8YH2 - chains B and A of the 5 polymer chains in the assembly; structure by electron microscopy, 3.27 A resolution.

[Chain B]
Protein: Guanine nucleotide-binding protein G(I)/G(S)/G(T) subunit beta-1
Organism: Rattus rattus
UniProt: P62871 (GBB1_BOVIN); residues 2-340 here = UniProt positions 2-340
Sequence (375 residues; each row starts with the number of its first residue; numbers below 1 keep their minus sign (Met-4 is residue -4)):
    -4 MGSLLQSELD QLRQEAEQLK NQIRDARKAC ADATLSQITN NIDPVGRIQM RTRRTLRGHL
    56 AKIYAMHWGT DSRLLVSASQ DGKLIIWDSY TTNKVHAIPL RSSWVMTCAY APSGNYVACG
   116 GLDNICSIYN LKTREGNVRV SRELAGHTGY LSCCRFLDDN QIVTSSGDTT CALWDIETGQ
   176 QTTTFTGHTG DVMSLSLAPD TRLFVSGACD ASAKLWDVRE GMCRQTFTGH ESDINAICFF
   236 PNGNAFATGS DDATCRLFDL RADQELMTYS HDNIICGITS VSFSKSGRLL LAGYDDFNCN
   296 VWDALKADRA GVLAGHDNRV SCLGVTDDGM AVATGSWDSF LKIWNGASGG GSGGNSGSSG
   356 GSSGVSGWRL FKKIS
Not modelled in the structure: -4 to 4, 341-370
Disulfide bonds: Cys103-Cys114, Cys121-Cys149
Differences from the reference sequence: initiating methionine (-4); expression tag (-3 to 1, 341-370)
Swiss-Prot annotation at these positions:
  - modified residue: Ser2 (N-acetylserine), His266 (Phosphohistidine)

[Chain A]
Protein: Guanine nucleotide-binding protein G(I)/G(S)/G(O) subunit gamma-2, Guanine nucleotide-binding protein G(i) subunit alpha-1 chimera
Organism: Homo sapiens
UniProt: chimeric construct of P59768, P63096: residues -78 to -8 from P59768 (GBG2_HUMAN) positions 1-71 (UniProt number = residue number + 79); residues 3-354 from P63096 positions 3-354 (same numbers)
Sequence (433 residues; each row starts with the number of its first residue; numbers below 1 keep their minus sign (Met-78 is residue -78)):
   -78 MASNNTASIA QARKLVEQLK MEANIDRIKV SKAAADLMAY CEAHAKEDPL LTPVPASENP
   -18 FREKKFFCAI LGSAGSAGSA MCTLSAEDKA AVERSKMIDR NLREDGEKAA REVKLLLLGA
    42 GESGKSTIVK QMKIIHEAGY SEEECKQYKA VVYSNTIQSI IAIIRAMGRL KIDFGDSARA
   102 DDARQLFVLA GAAEEGFMTA ELAGVIKRLW KDSGVQACFN RSREYQLNDS AAYYLNDLDR
   162 IAQPNYIPTQ QDVLRTRVKT TGIVETHFTF KDLHFKMFDV GGQRSERKKW IHCFEGVTAI
   222 IFCVALSDYD LVLAEDEEMN RMHESMKLFD SICNNKWFTD TSIILFLNKK DLFEEKIKKS
   282 PLTICYPEYA GSNTYEEAAA YIQCQFEDLN KRKDTKEIYT HFTCATDTKN VQFVFDAVTD
   342 VIIKNNLKDC GLF
Not modelled in the structure: -78 to 3, 55-182, 229-240
Differences from the reference sequence: linker (-7 to 2)
Swiss-Prot annotation at these positions:
  - modified residue: Ala-77 (N-acetylalanine), Cys-11 (Cysteine methyl ester), Arg178 (ADP-ribosylarginine), Gln204 (Deamidated glutamine), Cys351 (ADP-ribosylcysteine)
  - lipidation: Cys-11 (S-geranylgeranyl cysteine), Cys3 (S-palmitoyl cysteine)
  - region: Lys35 to Thr48 (G1 motif), Asp173 to Thr181 (G2 motif), Phe196 to Arg205 (G3 motif), Ile265 to Asp272 (G4 motif), Thr324 to Thr329 (G5 motif)
  - binding site (GTP): Glu43 to Thr48, Ser151, Leu175 to Thr181, Asp200 to Gln204, Asn269 to Asp272, Ala326
  - binding site (Mg(2+)): Ser47, Thr181

[Interface between chain B and chain A]
Residue-residue contacts (44):
  Gly53(B) with Leu23(A)
  Leu55(B) with Leu23(A); Gly27(A)
  Lys57(B) with Glu216(A)
  Tyr59(B) with Cys214(A)
  Gln75(B) with Lys35(A); Cys214(A), hydrogen bond (side chain-backbone)
  Lys78(B) with Leu23(A); Asp26(A), salt bridge
  Ile80(B) with Leu23(A), hydrophobic
  Asn88(B) with Ala12(A); Val13(A); Ser16(A), hydrogen bond
  Lys89(B) with Ser16(A), hydrogen bond (backbone-side chain); Ile19(A); Asp20(A), salt bridge; Leu23(A)
  Val90(B) with Arg15(A), hydrogen bond (backbone-side chain)
  His91(B) with Arg15(A)
  Ala92(B) with Ile19(A), hydrophobic
  Trp99(B) with Ile184(A); Glu186(A), hydrogen bond; Phe199(A), hydrophobic; Cys214(A); Phe215(A), hydrophobic
  Met101(B) with Lys210(A)
  Leu117(B) with Gly183(A); Ile184(A)
  Asn119(B) with Gly183(A); Gln204(A)
  Gly144(B) with Gln204(A)
  Tyr145(B) with Gln204(A), hydrogen bond (backbone-side chain); Lys210(A)
  Asp186(B) with Ser206(A), hydrogen bond
  Met188(B) with Lys210(A)
  Cys204(B) with Arg208(A); Lys210(A)
  Asp228(B) with Arg208(A), salt bridge; Lys210(A), salt bridge
  Asn230(B) with Lys210(A), hydrogen bond
  Asp246(B) with Lys210(A), salt bridge
  Arg314(B) with Trp258(A)
  Trp332(B) with His213(A); Glu216(A)
Other interface residues (no listed pair), chain B (30 interface residues in all): Arg52, Asp118, Thr143, Ser227
Other interface residues (no listed pair), chain A (26 interface residues in all): Arg24, Arg205, Trp211

[In short]
Chain B and chain A form an interface of 30 and 26 residues respectively, with 8 hydrogen bonds and 5 salt
bridges. Polar contacts include Lys78(B)-Asp26(A), Lys89(B)-Asp20(A) and Asp228(B)-Arg208(A). From UniProt: 24
GTP-binding residues and Mg2+-binding residues Ser47(A) and Thr181(A) on chain A.
Here chain B is Guanine nucleotide-binding protein G(I)/G(S)/G(T) subunit beta-1 (Rattus rattus) and chain A
is Guanine nucleotide-binding protein G(I)/G(S)/G(O) subunit gamma-2, Guanine nucleotide-binding protein G(i)
subunit alpha-1 chimera (Homo sapiens). Entry 8YH2 (A3R-Gi complex bound to adenosine) was determined by
electron microscopy, deposited together with 8YH0, 8YH3, 8YH5 and 8YH6.
